8U2Y - chains A and B; structure by solution NMR.

Chain A:
Name: Methylcytosine dioxygenase TET3
Source organism: Homo sapiens
Notes: EC 1.14.11.80
Reference sequence: O43151 (TET3_HUMAN); residues 1451-1459 here = UniProt positions 1451-1459
Chain sequence (9 residues; numbered 1451 to 1459; the number before each row is that of its first residue):
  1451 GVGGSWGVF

Chain B:
Name: Histone-lysine N-methyltransferase 2D
Source organism: Homo sapiens
Notes: EC 2.1.1.364
Reference sequence: O14686 (KMT2D_HUMAN); residue numbers follow UniProt; this construct covers 1503-1562
Chain sequence (60 residues; each row starts with the number of its first residue):
  1503 SLVTCPICHA PYVEEDLLIQ CRHCERWMHA GCESLFTEDD VEQAADEGFD CVSCQPYVVK
Metal / ion sites: Zn2+ site 1: Cys1507, Cys1510, His1531, Cys1534; Zn2+ site 2: Cys1523, Cys1526, Cys1553, Cys1556
Swiss-Prot annotation at these positions:
  - zinc finger: Leu1504 to Tyr1559 (PHD-type 6), Cys1507 to Gln1557 (RING-type 3)
  - natural variant: Gln1522 (Q1522R: In KABUK1; uncertain significance), Cys1526 (C1526F: In KABUK1; uncertain significance)

Chain A / chain B interface:
Residue-residue contacts (24; chain A residue first):
  Gly1451(A) - Arg1524(B)
  Gly1453(A) - Arg1524(B)
  Gly1453(A) - Ala1547(B)
  Gly1453(A) - Gly1550(B)
  Gly1454(A) - Arg1524(B)
  Gly1454(A) - Ala1547(B)
  Gly1454(A) - Gly1550(B)
  Gly1454(A) - Phe1551(B)
  Ser1455(A) - Ile1521(B)
  Ser1455(A) - Gln1522(B)
  Ser1455(A) - Trp1529(B)
  Trp1456(A) - Leu1519(B)
  Trp1456(A) - Leu1520(B)
  Trp1456(A) - Ile1521(B)
  Trp1456(A) - Val1543(B)
  Trp1456(A) - Glu1544(B)
  Trp1456(A) - Ala1547(B)
  Gly1457(A) - Leu1519(B)
  Gly1457(A) - Leu1520(B)
  Gly1457(A) - Trp1529(B)
  Phe1459(A) - Glu1516(B)
  Phe1459(A) - Glu1517(B)
  Phe1459(A) - Asp1518(B)
  Phe1459(A) - Leu1519(B)
Also at the interface, not in a pair above, chain A (8 interface residues in all): Val1458
Also at the interface, not in a pair above, chain B (16 interface residues in all): Glu1540, Asp1548

Summary:
8 residues of chain A and 16 residues of chain B are in contact. Cys1507(B), Cys1510(B), His1531(B) and
Cys1534(B) coordinate Zn2+ site 1. Cys1523(B), Cys1526(B), Cys1553(B) and Cys1556(B) coordinate Zn2+ site 2.
Chain A is Methylcytosine dioxygenase TET3 and chain B is Histone-lysine N-methyltransferase 2D, both from
Homo sapiens; the structure, Solution structure of the PHD6 finger of MLL4 bound to TET3, was determined by
solution NMR.
